8JIP - chains R and A of the 6 polymer chains in the assembly; structure by electron microscopy, 2.85 A resolution.

Chain R:
Name: Glucagon-like peptide 1 receptor
Source organism: Homo sapiens
Reference sequence: P43220 (GLP1R_HUMAN); numbering as in UniProt (aligned over 24-463)
Chain sequence (440 residues; numbered 24 to 463; the number before each row is that of its first residue):
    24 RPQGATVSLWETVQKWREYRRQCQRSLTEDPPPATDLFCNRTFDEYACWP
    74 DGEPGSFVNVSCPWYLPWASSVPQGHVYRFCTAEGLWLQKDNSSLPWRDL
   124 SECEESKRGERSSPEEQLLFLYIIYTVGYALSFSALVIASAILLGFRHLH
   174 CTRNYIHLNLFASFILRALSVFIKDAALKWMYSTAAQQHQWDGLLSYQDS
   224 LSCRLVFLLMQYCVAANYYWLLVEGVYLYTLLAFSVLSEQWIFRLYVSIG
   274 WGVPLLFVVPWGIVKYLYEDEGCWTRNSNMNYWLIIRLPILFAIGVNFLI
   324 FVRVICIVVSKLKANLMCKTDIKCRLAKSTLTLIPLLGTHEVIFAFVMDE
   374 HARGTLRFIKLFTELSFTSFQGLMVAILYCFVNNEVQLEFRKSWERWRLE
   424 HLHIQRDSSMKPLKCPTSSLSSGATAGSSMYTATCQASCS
Not modelled in the structure: 24-29, 129-136, 424-463
Cystine bridges: Cys46-Cys71, Cys62-Cys104, Cys85-Cys126, Cys226-Cys296
Small-molecule neighbours: N-hexadecanoyl-L-glutamic acid (D6M): Tyr145, Ile146, Thr149, Val150, Ala153, Leu154, Ser157, Lys202

Chain A:
Name: Guanine nucleotide-binding protein G(s) subunit alpha isoforms short
Source organism: Homo sapiens
Chain sequence (361 residues; row label = number of the first residue in the row):
     1 MGCTLSAEDKAAVERSKMIEKQLQKDKQVYRATHRLLLLGADNSGKSTIV
    51 KQMRIYHVNGYSEEECKQYKAVVYSNTIQSIIAIIRAMGRLKIDFGDSAR
   101 ADDARQLFVLAGAAEEGFMTAELAGVIKRLWKDSGVQACFNRSREYQLND
   151 SAAYYLNDLDRIAQPNYIPTQQDVLRTRVKTSGIFETKFQVDKVNFHMFD
   201 VGAQRDERRKWIQCFNDVTAIIFVVDSSDYNRLQEALNDFKSIWNNRWLR
   251 TISVILFLNKQDLLAEKVLAGKSKIEDYFPEFARYTTPEDATPEPGEDPR
   301 VTRAKYFIRDEFLRISTASGDGRHYCYPHFTCSVDTENIRRVFNDCRDII
   351 QRMHLRQYELL
Not modelled in the structure: 1-3, 58-170

Chain R / chain A interface:
Pairs across the interface (19; chain R residue first):
  Arg176(R) - Tyr358(A)
  Tyr250(R) - Tyr358(A)
  Leu251(R) - Tyr358(A)  hydrophobic
  Leu254(R) - His354(A)
  Leu255(R) - Gln351(A)  hydrogen bond (backbone-side chain)
  Ser261(R) - Gln28(A)
  Val331(R) - Leu355(A)  hydrophobic
  Lys334(R) - Asp348(A)  salt bridge
  Lys334(R) - Gln351(A)  hydrogen bond
  Lys334(R) - Arg352(A)
  Leu335(R) - Leu361(A)  hydrophobic
  Asn338(R) - Tyr325(A)  hydrogen bond
  Asn338(R) - Arg352(A)  hydrogen bond
  Leu339(R) - Tyr325(A)  hydrophobic
  Leu339(R) - Cys326(A)
  Arg348(R) - Leu360(A)  hydrogen bond (side chain-backbone)
  Arg348(R) - Leu361(A)
  Ser352(R) - Leu360(A)  hydrogen bond (side chain-backbone)
  Asn406(R) - Glu359(A)
Interface residues without a listed pair, chain R (22 interface residues in all): Glu247, Val327, Ile330, Thr355, Leu356, Leu359, Tyr402, Asn407
Interface residues without a listed pair, chain A (13 interface residues in all): Gln357

Overview:
22 residues of chain R face 13 of chain A across their interface, with 6 hydrogen bonds and 1 salt bridge.
Polar contacts include Lys334(R)-Asp348(A), Leu255(R)-Gln351(A) and Lys334(R)-Gln351(A). Chain R binds
N-hexadecanoyl-L-glutamic acid.
Chain R is Glucagon-like peptide 1 receptor and chain A is Guanine nucleotide-binding protein G(s) subunit
alpha isoforms short, both from Homo sapiens; the structure, Cryo-EM structure of the GLP-1R/GCGR dual agonist
MEDI0382-bound human GLP-1R-Gs complex, was determined by electron microscopy (same publication as 8JIS, 8JIQ,
8JIU, 8JIR and 8JIT).
